8JEK - chains A and B of the 3 polymer chains in the assembly; structure by electron microscopy, 2.70 A resolution.

== Chain A ==
Protein: Fructose dehydrogenase large subunit
From: Gluconobacter japonicus
Notes: EC 1.1.99.11
UniProtKB: M1VMF7 (FDHL_GLUJA); residues 1-544 here = UniProt positions 1-544
Sequence (544 residues; row label = number of the first residue in the row):
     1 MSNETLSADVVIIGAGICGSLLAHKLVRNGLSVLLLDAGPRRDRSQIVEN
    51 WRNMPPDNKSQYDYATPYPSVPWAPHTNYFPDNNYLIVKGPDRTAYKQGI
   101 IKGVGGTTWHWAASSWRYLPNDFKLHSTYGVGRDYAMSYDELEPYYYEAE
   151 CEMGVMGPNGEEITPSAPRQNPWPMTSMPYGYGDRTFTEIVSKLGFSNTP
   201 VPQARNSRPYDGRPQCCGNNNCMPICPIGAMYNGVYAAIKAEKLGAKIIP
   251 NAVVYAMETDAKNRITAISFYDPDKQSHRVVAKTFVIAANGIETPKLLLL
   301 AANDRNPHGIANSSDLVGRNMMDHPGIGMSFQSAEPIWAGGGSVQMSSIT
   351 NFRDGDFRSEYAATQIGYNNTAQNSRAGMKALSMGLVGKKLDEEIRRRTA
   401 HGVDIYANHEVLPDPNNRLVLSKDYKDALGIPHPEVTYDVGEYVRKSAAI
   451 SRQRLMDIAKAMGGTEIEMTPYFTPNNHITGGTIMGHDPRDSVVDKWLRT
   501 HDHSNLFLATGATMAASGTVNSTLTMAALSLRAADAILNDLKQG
Not modelled in the structure: 1-2, 543-544
UniProt features mapped onto this chain:
  - active site: His478 (Proton acceptor)

== Chain B ==
Protein: Fructose dehydrogenase small subunit
From: Gluconobacter japonicus
UniProtKB: M1VB40 (FDHS_GLUJA); residue numbers follow UniProt; this construct covers 1-183
Sequence (183 residues; row label = number of the first residue in the row):
     1 MEKIADSGPVQIFLSRRKLLAFSGASLTVAAIGAPSKGSTQDVVASNRDS
    51 ISDFMQLSAFATGHKNLDLNIGSALLLAFEAQKHDFSTQIKALREHITKN
   101 NYQDVEALDAAMKDDPLHPTLIQIIRAWYSGVIEDETNAKVYAFEKALMY
   151 QPSRDVVVIPTYAHNGPNYWVSEPASVDVMPAF
Not modelled in the structure: 1-47

== Chain A / chain B interface ==
Residue-residue contacts (94; chain A residue first):
  Trp51(A) with Phe144(B), hydrophobic; Pro160(B), hydrophobic; Thr161(B)
  Arg52(A) with Phe144(B); Thr161(B), hydrogen bond (side chain-backbone); Tyr162(B)
  Asn53(A) with Val141(B), hydrogen bond (side chain-backbone)
  Met54(A) with Val141(B)
  Pro55(A) with Glu136(B); Thr137(B); Ala139(B); Val141(B), hydrophobic
  Pro56(A) with Ser130(B); Val132(B); Met149(B), hydrophobic
  Asp57(A) with Asp135(B)
  Asn58(A) with Thr137(B)
  Lys59(A) with Phe144(B)
  Pro81(A) with Thr137(B)
  Met178(A) with Trp170(B), hydrophobic
  Pro179(A) with Asn168(B); Trp170(B), hydrogen bond (backbone-side chain); Val171(B), hydrophobic
  Tyr180(A) with Trp170(B)
  Gly181(A) with Trp170(B)
  Tyr182(A) with Glu173(B); Pro174(B)
  Arg185(A) with Trp170(B), hydrogen bond (side chain-backbone); Val171(B); Ser172(B); Glu173(B), salt bridge
  Gln215(A) with Pro167(B); Asn168(B)
  Cys216(A) with Pro167(B); Trp170(B)
  Cys217(A) with Ala163(B), hydrophobic; Gly166(B); Pro167(B), hydrophobic; Tyr169(B); Trp170(B)
  Gly218(A) with Val158(B); Trp170(B)
  Asn219(A) with Pro160(B), hydrogen bond (side chain-backbone); Thr161(B); Tyr162(B), hydrogen bond (side chain-backbone); Ala163(B)
  Asn220(A) with Val158(B)
  Asn221(A) with Thr161(B)
  Pro227(A) with Thr161(B)
  Pro336(A) with Val177(B), hydrophobic
  Trp338(A) with Val156(B), hydrophobic; Val157(B), hydrophobic; Pro174(B); Ala175(B); Val177(B), hydrophobic
  Ala339(A) with Val157(B)
  Gly340(A) with Val158(B); Tyr169(B)
  Gly341(A) with Trp170(B)
  Gly342(A) with Trp170(B)
  Ala372(A) with Val157(B), hydrophobic; Val158(B)
  Asn374(A) with Tyr150(B); Val158(B), hydrogen bond (side chain-backbone)
  Ser375(A) with Tyr150(B), hydrogen bond
  Gly378(A) with Met149(B)
  Met379(A) with Ser130(B)
  Leu382(A) with Arg126(B); Tyr129(B), hydrophobic; Ser130(B)
  Val387(A) with Glu106(B); Asp109(B); Ile125(B), hydrophobic
  Gly388(A) with Val105(B); Glu106(B)
  Lys389(A) with Glu106(B), hydrogen bond (backbone-side chain)
  Leu391(A) with Ile125(B), hydrophobic; Tyr129(B)
  Asp392(A) with His64(B), salt bridge; Tyr129(B), hydrogen bond; Pro152(B); Met180(B)
  Ile395(A) with Tyr129(B), hydrophobic; Met149(B)
  Arg396(A) with Pro152(B), hydrogen bond (side chain-backbone); Ser153(B); Asp155(B), salt bridge; Ser176(B), hydrogen bond (side chain-backbone); Val177(B), hydrogen bond (side chain-backbone); Val179(B), hydrogen bond (side chain-backbone); Pro181(B)
  Thr399(A) with Ser153(B); Val157(B)
  Ala400(A) with Val177(B), hydrophobic
Interface residues without a listed pair, chain A (52 interface residues in all): Val48, Phe80, Met346, Lys390, Glu393, Arg397, His401
Interface residues without a listed pair, chain B (46 interface residues in all): Ile122, Asn138, Ile159, Phe183

== Overview ==
52 residues of chain A face 46 of chain B across their interface, with 14 hydrogen bonds and 3 salt bridges.
Polar contacts include Arg185(A)-Glu173(B), Asp392(A)-His64(B) and Arg396(A)-Asp155(B). UniProt lists
active-site residue His478(A) on chain A.
Here chain A is Fructose dehydrogenase large subunit and chain B is Fructose dehydrogenase small subunit, both
from Gluconobacter japonicus. Entry 8JEK (Cryo-EM Structure of K-ferricyanide Oxidized Membrane-bound Fructose
Dehydrogenase from Gluconobacter japonicus) was determined by electron microscopy (same publication as 8JEJ,
7WSQ and 7W2J).
